Entry 7C99 (electron microscopy, 3.36 A resolution); this record covers chains A and D of the 5 polymer chains in the assembly.

[Chain A]
Molecule: Meiotic recombination protein DMC1/LIM15 homolog
Organism: Homo sapiens
UniProt: Q14565 (DMC1_HUMAN); residue numbers follow UniProt; this construct covers 1-340
Sequence (340 residues; each row starts with the number of its first residue):
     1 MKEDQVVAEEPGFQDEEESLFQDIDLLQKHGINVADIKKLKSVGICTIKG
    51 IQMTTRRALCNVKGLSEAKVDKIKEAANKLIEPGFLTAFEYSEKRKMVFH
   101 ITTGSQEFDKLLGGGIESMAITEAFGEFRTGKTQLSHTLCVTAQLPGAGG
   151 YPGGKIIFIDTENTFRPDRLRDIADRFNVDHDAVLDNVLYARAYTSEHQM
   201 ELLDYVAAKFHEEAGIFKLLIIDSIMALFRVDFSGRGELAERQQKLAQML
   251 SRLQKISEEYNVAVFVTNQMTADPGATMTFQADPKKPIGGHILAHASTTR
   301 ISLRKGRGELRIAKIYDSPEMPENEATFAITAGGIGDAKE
Unresolved in the structure: 1-21, 277-283, 338-340
Metal / ion sites: Ca2+: Glu162 (together with AMP-PNP)
Small-molecule neighbours: AMP-PNP (ANP; phosphoaminophosphonic acid-adenylate ester): Phe128, Arg129, Thr130, Gly131, Lys132, Thr133, Gln134, Glu162, Arg169, Glu309, Arg311, Ile330, Thr331, Ala332
What the authors report for this chain:
  - binding site for the 9-nt DNA strand (chain D): Arg242, Gln244
  - specificity-determining residues: Gln244, Pro274, Gly275

[Chain D]
Molecule: 9-nt DNA strand
Sequence (9 nucleotides; row label = number of the first residue in the row):
     1 TTTTTTTTT

[Chain A / chain D interface]
Pairs across the interface - 15 pairs, chain A then chain D:
  Arg230(A) with DT3(D), salt bridge to the phosphate
  Leu239(A) with DT1(D), sugar contact
  Arg242(A) with DT1(D), phosphate contact; DT2(D), salt bridge to the phosphate
  Thr271(A) with DT3(D), sugar contact; DT4(D), hydrogen bond to the phosphate
  Ala272(A) with DT3(D), base contact; DT4(D), hydrogen bond to the phosphate
  Asp273(A) with DT3(D), base contact
  Pro274(A) with DT3(D), base contact; DT4(D), base contact
  Ile288(A) with DT2(D), phosphate contact
  Gly289(A) with DT2(D), hydrogen bond to the phosphate
  His291(A) with DT1(D), hydrogen bond to the phosphate
  Ile292(A) with DT1(D), phosphate contact
Also at the interface, not in a pair above, chain A (13 interface residues in all): Gln243, Gly290

[Overview]
The interface between chain A and chain D involves 13 residues on one side and 4 on the other; the contacts
include 4 hydrogen bonds and 2 salt bridges. Among the polar pairs are Thr271(A)-DT4(D), Ala272(A)-DT4(D) and
Gly289(A)-DT2(D). From the paper: a binding site for the 9-nt DNA strand (chain D) at Arg242(A) and Gln244(A);
specificity determinants Gln244(A), Pro274(A) and Gly275(A).
Here chain A is Meiotic recombination protein DMC1/LIM15 homolog (Homo sapiens) and chain D is a 9-nt DNA
strand. Entry 7C99 (Human DMC1 post-synaptic complexes with mismatched dsDNA) was determined by electron
microscopy (same publication as 7C9C, 7C98, 7C9A and 7CGY).
